PDB entry 2QT7 | X-ray diffraction, 1.30 A resolution | chains A and B

[Chain A (and B)]
Name: Receptor-type tyrosine-protein phosphatase-like N
Source organism: Homo sapiens
Notes: EC 3.1.3.48; fragment: sequence database residues 468-558; chain B of this document is another copy of the same molecule, construct and numbering; everything in this record applies to it too
Reference sequence: Q16849 (PTPRN_HUMAN); residues 20-110 here correspond to UniProt positions 468-558 (UniProt number = residue number + 448)
Chain sequence (91 residues; row label = number of the first residue in the row):
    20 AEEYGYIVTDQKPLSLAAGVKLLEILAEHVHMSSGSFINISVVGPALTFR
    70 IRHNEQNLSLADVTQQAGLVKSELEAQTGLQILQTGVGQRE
Unresolved in the structure: 20, 110 (chain B: fully traced)
Curated features (UniProtKB/Swiss-Prot):
  - glycosylation (N-linked (GlcNAc...) asparagine): Asn58, Asn76
Ion coordination: Ca2+ site 1: Asn76, Asp81; Ca2+ site 2: Glu94, Gln100

[How chain A and chain B interact]
Pairs across the interface - 24 pairs, chain A then chain B:
  Glu22(A) - Lys90(B)  salt bridge
  Tyr25(A) - Tyr25(B)  hydrogen bond
  Tyr25(A) - Gln103(B)
  Tyr25(A) - Thr104(B)
  Gln84(A) - Ala80(B)
  Gln84(A) - Gln84(B)  hydrogen bond
  Lys90(A) - Gln108(B)  hydrogen bond
  Leu102(A) - Gly107(B)
  Leu102(A) - Gln108(B)  hydrogen bond (backbone-backbone)
  Gln103(A) - Tyr23(B)  hydrogen bond
  Gln103(A) - Tyr25(B)
  Gln103(A) - Val106(B)
  Gln103(A) - Gly107(B)
  Thr104(A) - Tyr25(B)
  Thr104(A) - Gly105(B)
  Thr104(A) - Val106(B)  hydrogen bond (backbone-backbone)
  Gly105(A) - Thr104(B)
  Gly105(A) - Gly105(B)
  Val106(A) - Gln103(B)
  Val106(A) - Thr104(B)  hydrogen bond (backbone-backbone)
  Gly107(A) - Leu102(B)
  Gly107(A) - Gln103(B)
  Gln108(A) - Leu102(B)  hydrogen bond (backbone-backbone)
  Gln108(A) - Gln103(B)  hydrogen bond (backbone-side chain)
Also at the interface, not in a pair above, chain A (15 interface residues in all): Val27, Ala80, Gln100, Ile101
Also at the interface, not in a pair above, chain B (13 interface residues in all): Glu110

[In short]
15 residues of chain A face 13 of chain B across their interface, with 9 hydrogen bonds and 1 salt bridge.
Polar contacts include Glu22(A)-Lys90(B), Tyr25(A)-Tyr25(B) and Gln84(A)-Gln84(B). Asn76(A) and Asp81(A)
coordinate Ca2+ site 1. Glu94(A) and Gln100(A) coordinate Ca2+ site 2.
Both chains are Receptor-type tyrosine-protein phosphatase-like N (Homo sapiens). Entry 2QT7 (Crystallographic
structure of the mature ectodomain of the human receptor-type protein-tyrosine phosphatase IA-2 at 1.30
Angstroms) was determined by X-ray diffraction together with 3NG8 and 3N4W from the same study.
